PDB entry 5WVK | electron microscopy, 4.20 A resolution (low resolution: residue-level contacts below are approximate; hydrogen-bond / salt-bridge calls are withheld) | chains H and I of the 47 polymer chains in the assembly

[Chain H]
Molecule: 26S protease regulatory subunit 7 homolog
Organism: Saccharomyces cerevisiae (strain ATCC 204508 / S288c)
UniProtKB: P33299 (PRS7_YEAST); residue numbers follow UniProt; this construct covers 1-467
Chain sequence (467 residues; row label = number of the first residue in the row):
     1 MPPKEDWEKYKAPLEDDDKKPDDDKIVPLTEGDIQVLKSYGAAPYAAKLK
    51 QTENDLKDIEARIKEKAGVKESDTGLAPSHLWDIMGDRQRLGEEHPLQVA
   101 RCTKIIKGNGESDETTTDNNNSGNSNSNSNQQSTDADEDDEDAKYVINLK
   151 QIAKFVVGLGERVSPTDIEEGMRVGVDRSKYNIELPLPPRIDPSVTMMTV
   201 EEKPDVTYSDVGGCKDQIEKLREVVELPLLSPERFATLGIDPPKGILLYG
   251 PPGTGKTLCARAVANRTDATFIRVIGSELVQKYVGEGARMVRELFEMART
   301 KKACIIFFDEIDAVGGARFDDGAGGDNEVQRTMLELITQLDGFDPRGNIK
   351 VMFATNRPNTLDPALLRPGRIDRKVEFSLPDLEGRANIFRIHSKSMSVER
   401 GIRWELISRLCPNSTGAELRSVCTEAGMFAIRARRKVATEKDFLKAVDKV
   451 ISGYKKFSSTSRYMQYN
Not modelled in the structure: 1-48, 78-94, 109-140, 457-467
Curated features (UniProtKB/Swiss-Prot):
  - binding site (ATP): Gly250 to Thr257
  - modified residue (Phosphoserine): Ser164, Ser231

[Chain I]
Molecule: 26S protease regulatory subunit 4 homolog
Organism: Saccharomyces cerevisiae (strain ATCC 204508 / S288c)
UniProtKB: P40327 (PRS4_YEAST); residue numbers follow UniProt; this construct covers 1-437
Chain sequence (437 residues; row label = number of the first residue in the row):
     1 MGQGVSSGQDKKKKKGSNQKPKYEPPVQSKFGRKKRKGGPATAEKLPNIY
    51 PSTRCKLKLLRMERIKDHLLLEEEFVSNSEILKPFEKKQEEEKKQLEEIR
   101 GNPLSIGTLEEIIDDDHAIVTSPTMPDYYVSILSFVDKELLEPGCSVLLH
   151 HKTMSIVGVLQDDADPMVSVMKMDKSPTESYSDIGGLESQIQEIKESVEL
   201 PLTHPELYEEMGIKPPKGVILYGAPGTGKTLLAKAVANQTSATFLRIVGS
   251 ELIQKYLGDGPRLCRQIFKVAGENAPSIVFIDEIDAIGTKRYDSNSGGER
   301 EIQRTMLELLNQLDGFDDRGDVKVIMATNKIETLDPALIRPGRIDRKILF
   351 ENPDLSTKKKILGIHTSKMNLSEDVNLETLVTTKDDLSGADIQAMCTEAG
   401 LLALRERRMQVTAEDFKQAKERVMKNKVEENLEGLYL
Not modelled in the structure: 1-74, 437
Curated features (UniProtKB/Swiss-Prot):
  - binding site (ATP): Gly223 to Thr230
  - lipidation: Gly2 (N-myristoyl glycine)
  - cross-link (Glycyl lysine isopeptide (Lys-Gly)): Lys234 (interchain with G-Cter in ubiquitin), Lys255 (interchain with G-Cter in ubiquitin), Lys290 (interchain with G-Cter in ubiquitin)
  - mutagenesis: Lys229 (K229Q: 73% loss of ATPase activity)

[How chain H and chain I interact]
Contacting residue pairs (56; chain H residue first):
  Lys57(H) with Ser134(I)
  Asp58(H) with Ser134(I); Phe135(I); Val136(I)
  Ile59(H) with Glu92(I)
  Arg62(H) with Glu92(I); Gln95(I); Leu96(I)
  Glu65(H) with Leu133(I); Ser134(I)
  Lys66(H) with Glu98(I)
  Val69(H) with Leu133(I)
  Lys70(H) with Lys152(I)
  Asp73(H) with Ser131(I); Thr153(I); Ser155(I)
  Leu76(H) with Lys152(I)
  Ala77(H) with Tyr129(I); Val130(I)
  His95(H) with Ile113(I); Asp115(I)
  Val99(H) with Asp127(I)
  Arg101(H) with Pro126(I); Asp127(I)
  Thr103(H) with Tyr128(I)
  Arg173(H) with Asp127(I); Tyr128(I); Tyr129(I)
  Glu278(H) with Asn311(I)
  Lys282(H) with Ser294(I); Arg300(I); Gln303(I); Arg304(I)
  Tyr283(H) with Glu110(I)
  Arg318(H) with Asp293(I)
  Phe319(H) with Tyr292(I); Asp293(I)
  Met396(H) with Met211(I)
  Ser397(H) with Glu210(I); Met211(I)
  Val398(H) with Met211(I)
  Ser421(H) with Gly342(I); Asp345(I)
  Cys423(H) with Ile213(I)
  Thr424(H) with Ile213(I); Asp345(I)
  Glu425(H) with Asp345(I)
  Gly427(H) with Met211(I); Ile213(I)
  Met428(H) with Ser197(I); Arg346(I)
  Ile431(H) with Leu200(I); Leu207(I)
  Arg432(H) with Gln192(I); Glu196(I)
  Lys449(H) with Glu193(I)
Also at the interface, not in a pair above, chain H (44 interface residues in all): Ala61, Pro96, Leu97, Arg178, Ser277, Val280, Asp320, Ala426, Lys436, Ala438, Lys455
Also at the interface, not in a pair above, chain I (51 interface residues in all): Ile99, Ile119, Met125, Ile132, Asp137, Tyr208, Lys214, Pro216, Asn295, Leu307, Pro341, Leu349

[Overview]
44 residues of chain H and 51 residues of chain I are in contact. From UniProt: 8 ATP-binding residues on
chain H; 8 ATP-binding residues and one mutagenesis site on chain I.
Here chain H is 26S protease regulatory subunit 7 homolog and chain I is 26S protease regulatory subunit 4
homolog, both from Saccharomyces cerevisiae (strain ATCC 204508 / S288c). Entry 5WVK (Yeast
proteasome-ADP-AlFx) was determined by electron microscopy (same publication as 5WVI).
